PDB entry 5OT8 | X-ray diffraction, 2.35 A resolution | chain A

# Chain A
Name: Nopaline-binding periplasmic protein
Organism: Agrobacterium fabrum str. C58
Reference sequence: P35120 (NOCT_AGRFC); residues 26-283 here = UniProt positions 26-283
Sequence (265 residues; row label = number of the first residue in the row):
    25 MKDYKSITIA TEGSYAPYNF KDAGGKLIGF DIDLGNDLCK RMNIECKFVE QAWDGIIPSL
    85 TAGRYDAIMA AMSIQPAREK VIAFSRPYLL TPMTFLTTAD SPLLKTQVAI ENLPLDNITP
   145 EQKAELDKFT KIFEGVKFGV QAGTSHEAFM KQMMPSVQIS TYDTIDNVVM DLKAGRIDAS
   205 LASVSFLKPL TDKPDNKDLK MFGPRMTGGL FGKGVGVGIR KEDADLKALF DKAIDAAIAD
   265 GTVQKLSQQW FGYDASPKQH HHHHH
Disordered / not traced: 25-26, 283-289
Differences from the reference sequence: initiating methionine (25); engineered mutation Ser97 (Gly in P35120); expression tag (284-289)
Ligand contacts: octopine (6DB): Glu36, Tyr39, Tyr42, Asn43, Trp77, Ala94, Ala95, Met96, Ser97, Arg102, Met117, Gln165, Thr168, Ser169, His170, Ala206, Ser207, Ser209, Phe210, Val239
Reported in the primary citation:
  - mutagenesis - G97S: abolished binding to nopaline
  - mutagenesis - G97S (10-fold): decreased binding to octopine
  - binding site for octopine: Met117, Ser207

# Summary
Bound to chain A: octopine. From the paper: a binding site for octopine at Met117 and Ser207; G97S abolishes
binding to nopaline.
Chain A is Nopaline-binding periplasmic protein (Agrobacterium fabrum str. C58); the structure, Structure of
the periplasmic binding protein (PBP) NocT-G97S mutant from A. tumefaciens C58 in complex with ..., was
determined by X-ray diffraction (same publication as 5ORE, 5ORG, 5OT9, 5OTA and 5OTC).
